Entry 1PC5 (X-ray diffraction, 1.80 A resolution); this record covers chain A.

Chain A:
Name: Ferredoxin I
From: Azotobacter vinelandii
Reference sequence: P00214 (FER1_AZOVI); numbering as in UniProt (aligned over 0-106)
Chain sequence (107 residues; each row starts with the number of its first residue; numbering starts at 0):
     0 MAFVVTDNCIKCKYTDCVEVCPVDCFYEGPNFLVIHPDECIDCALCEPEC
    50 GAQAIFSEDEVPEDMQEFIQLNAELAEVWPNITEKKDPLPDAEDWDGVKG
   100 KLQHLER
Disordered / not traced: 0
Sequence notes: engineered mutation Gly50 (Pro in P00214)
Ion coordination: 3Fe-4S cluster Fe: Cys8, Cys16, Cys49; 4Fe-4S cluster Fe: Cys20, Cys39, Cys42, Cys45
Ligand contacts:
  - 3Fe-4S cluster (F3S): Val4, Cys8, Lys12, Tyr13, Thr14, Asp15, Cys16, Leu32, Cys49, Ala51, Ala53, Ile54
  - 4Fe-4S cluster (SF4): Phe2, Val19, Cys20, Pro21, Val22, Cys24, Phe25, Ile34, Cys39, Ile40, Asp41, Cys42, Ala43, Leu44, Cys45

In short:
Chain A binds 4Fe-4S cluster and 3Fe-4S cluster. Cys8, Cys16 and Cys49 coordinate a 3Fe-4S cluster Fe ion. The
4Fe-4S cluster Fe site is built by Cys20, Cys39, Cys42 and Cys45.
Chain A is Ferredoxin I (Azotobacter vinelandii); the structure, Crystal Structure of the P50G Mutant of
Ferredoxin I at 1.8 A Resolution, was determined by X-ray diffraction, deposited together with 1PC4.
